Entry 6RDT (electron microscopy, 3.40 A resolution); this record covers chains 1 and 6 of the 31 polymer chains in the assembly.

# Chain 1
Name: ATP synthase associated protein ASA1
Organism: Polytomella sp. Pringsheim 198.80
Reference sequence: Q85JD5 (Q85JD5_9CHLO); numbering as in UniProt (aligned over 1-618)
Chain sequence (618 residues; numbered 1 to 618; the number before each row is that of its first residue):
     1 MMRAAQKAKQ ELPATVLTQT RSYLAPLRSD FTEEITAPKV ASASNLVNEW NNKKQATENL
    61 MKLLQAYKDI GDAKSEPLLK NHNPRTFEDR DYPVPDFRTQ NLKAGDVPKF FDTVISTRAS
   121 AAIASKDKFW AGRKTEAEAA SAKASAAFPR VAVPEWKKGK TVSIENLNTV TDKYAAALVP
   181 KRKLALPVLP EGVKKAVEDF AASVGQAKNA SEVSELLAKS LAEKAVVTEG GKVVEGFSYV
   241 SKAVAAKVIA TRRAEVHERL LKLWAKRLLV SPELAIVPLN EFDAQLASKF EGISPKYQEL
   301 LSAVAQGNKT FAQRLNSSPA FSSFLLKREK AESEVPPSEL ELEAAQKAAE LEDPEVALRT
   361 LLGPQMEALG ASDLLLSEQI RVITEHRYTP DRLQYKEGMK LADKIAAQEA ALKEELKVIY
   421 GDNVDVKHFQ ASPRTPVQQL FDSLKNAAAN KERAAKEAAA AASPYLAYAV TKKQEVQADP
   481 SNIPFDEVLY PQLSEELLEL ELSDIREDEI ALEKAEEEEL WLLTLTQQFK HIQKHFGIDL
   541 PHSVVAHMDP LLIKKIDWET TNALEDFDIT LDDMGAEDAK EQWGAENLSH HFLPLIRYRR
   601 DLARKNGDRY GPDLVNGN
Disordered / not traced: 1-22, 618

# Chain 6
Name: Mitochondrial ATP synthase subunit ASA6
Organism: Polytomella sp. Pringsheim 198.80
Reference sequence: D7P897 (D7P897_9CHLO); numbering as in UniProt (aligned over 1-151)
Chain sequence (151 residues; row label = number of the first residue in the row):
     1 MMLRTLTRSS AVAGQAVRLF KTSAAAAEGN SVAGIIKSVN ETSGANLLSS LKTIKAQAAP
    61 IYPAAASSTG YSTQAKIALF GALSWILYRA DGQSKAHEWI VDLNLNVLQA AWLISFSSLI
   121 PFRAVYFAFR GMAPATASTL NGLKTFSSIS L
Disordered / not traced: 1-27

# Chain 1 / chain 6 interface
Pairs across the interface (79):
  Glu258(1) with Gly44(6)
  Leu261(1) with Leu47(6), hydrophobic
  Lys262(1) with Val39(6); Asn40(6); Thr42(6)
  Trp264(1) with Leu151(6), hydrophobic
  Lys266(1) with Ile36(6); Val39(6); Asn40(6)
  Arg267(1) with Ser150(6), hydrogen bond (side chain-backbone)
  Leu269(1) with Ile35(6), hydrophobic; Leu51(6); Ile54(6), hydrophobic; Lys55(6), hydrogen bond (backbone-side chain)
  Val270(1) with Ile35(6), hydrophobic
  Pro272(1) with Lys55(6)
  Glu273(1) with Thr145(6), hydrogen bond
  Leu274(1) with Ile149(6), hydrophobic
  Phe282(1) with Phe146(6), hydrophobic; Ile149(6), hydrophobic; Leu151(6), hydrophobic
  Gln285(1) with Phe146(6)
  Phe290(1) with Lys144(6); Phe146(6); Ser147(6)
  Ile293(1) with Phe146(6), hydrophobic
  Gln298(1) with Lys144(6); Phe146(6)
  Leu301(1) with Thr145(6); Phe146(6), hydrophobic
  Phe311(1) with Arg130(6)
  Leu315(1) with Tyr126(6); Phe127(6), hydrophobic
  Ala320(1) with Tyr126(6)
  Phe321(1) with Tyr126(6), hydrophobic; Phe127(6), hydrophobic
  Leu325(1) with Phe122(6), hydrophobic
  Leu326(1) with Arg123(6)
  Glu329(1) with Arg123(6), salt bridge
  Lys330(1) with Arg123(6)
  Ser333(1) with Arg123(6), hydrogen bond
  Glu334(1) with Arg123(6), salt bridge; Phe127(6)
  Glu352(1) with Lys55(6), salt bridge
  Asp353(1) with Lys52(6)
  Pro354(1) with Leu51(6), hydrophobic
  Glu355(1) with Leu48(6)
  Leu358(1) with Leu51(6), hydrophobic
  Arg359(1) with Leu48(6)
  Met366(1) with Leu48(6), hydrophobic
  Ala515(1) with Ser150(6), hydrogen bond (backbone-side chain); Leu151(6)
  Glu519(1) with Ile36(6); Ser150(6)
  Leu520(1) with Val32(6), hydrophobic; Ala33(6)
  Leu522(1) with Ser148(6)
  Leu523(1) with Val32(6), hydrophobic
  Thr524(1) with Asn30(6); Val32(6)
  Leu525(1) with Leu143(6)
  Thr526(1) with Leu143(6); Ser148(6)
  Gln527(1) with Ser31(6), hydrogen bond; Val32(6); Ala58(6)
  Phe529(1) with Leu140(6), hydrophobic; Gly142(6); Leu143(6), hydrophobic
  His531(1) with Pro60(6); Tyr62(6)
  Ile532(1) with Leu140(6), hydrophobic
  Gln533(1) with Leu140(6)
  Lys534(1) with Tyr62(6)
  His535(1) with Tyr62(6), hydrogen bond
  Phe536(1) with Ala135(6); Leu140(6), hydrophobic
  Gly537(1) with Arg130(6), hydrogen bond (backbone-side chain)
  Ile538(1) with Arg130(6)
Also at the interface, not in a pair above, chain 1 (58 interface residues in all): Leu263, Ala265, Gln306, Ala331, Glu518, His547
Also at the interface, not in a pair above, chain 6 (41 interface residues in all): Glu28, Ala124, Thr136, Thr139, Asn141

# In short
The interface between chain 1 and chain 6 involves 58 residues on one side and 41 on the other; the contacts
include 8 hydrogen bonds and 3 salt bridges. Polar pairs include Glu329(1)-Arg123(6), Glu334(1)-Arg123(6) and
Glu352(1)-Lys55(6).
Chain 1 is ATP synthase associated protein ASA1 and chain 6 is Mitochondrial ATP synthase subunit ASA6, both
from Polytomella sp. Pringsheim 198.80; the structure, Cryo-EM structure of Polytomella F-ATP synthase, Rotary
substate 1E, composite map, was determined by electron microscopy (same publication as 6RD4, 6RD5, 6RD6, 6RD7,
6RD8, 6RD9 and 46 further entries).
